Entry 5CG5 (X-ray diffraction, 1.40 A resolution); this record covers chain A.

# Chain A
Name: Farnesyl pyrophosphate synthase
From: Homo sapiens
Notes: EC 2.5.1.10, 2.5.1.1
Reference sequence: P14324 (FPPS_HUMAN); residues 8-353 here correspond to UniProt positions 74-419 (UniProt number = residue number + 66)
Amino-acid sequence (355 residues; each row starts with the number of its first residue):
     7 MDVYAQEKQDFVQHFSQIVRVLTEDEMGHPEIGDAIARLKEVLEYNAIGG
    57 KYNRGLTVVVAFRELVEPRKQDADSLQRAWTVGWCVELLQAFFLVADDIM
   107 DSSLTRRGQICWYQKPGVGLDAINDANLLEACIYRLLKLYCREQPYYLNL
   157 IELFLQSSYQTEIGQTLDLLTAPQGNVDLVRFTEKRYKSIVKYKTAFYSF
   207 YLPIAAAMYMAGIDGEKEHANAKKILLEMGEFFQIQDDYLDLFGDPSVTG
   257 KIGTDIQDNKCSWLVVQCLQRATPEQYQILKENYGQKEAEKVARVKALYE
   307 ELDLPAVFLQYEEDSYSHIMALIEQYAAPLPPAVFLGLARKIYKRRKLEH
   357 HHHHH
Not modelled in the structure: 7, 351-361
Differences from the reference sequence: initiating methionine (7); expression tag (354-361)
Metal / ion sites: Mg2+ site 1: Asp103, Asp107 (together with Risedronate); Mg2+ site 2: Asp243 (together with Risedronate)
Residues lining bound ligands: Risedronate (RIS; 1-hydroxy-2-(3-pyridinyl)ethylidene bis-phosphonic acid): Phe99, Leu100, Asp103, Asp104, Asp107, Arg112, Thr167, Gln171, Lys200, Thr201, Tyr204, Gln240, Asp243, Lys257, Asp261
Swiss-Prot annotation at these positions:
  - binding site (isopentenyl diphosphate): Lys57, Arg60, Gln96, Arg113
  - binding site (Mg(2+)): Asp103, Asp107
  - binding site (dimethylallyl diphosphate): Arg112, Lys200, Thr201, Gln240, Lys257, Lys266
  - site (Important for determining product chain length): Phe98, Phe99
  - modified residue: Lys57 (N6-(2-hydroxyisobutyryl)lysine), Lys287 (N6-acetyllysine)

# In short
Chain A binds Risedronate. The Mg2+ site 1 is built by Asp103 and Asp107. From UniProt: 4 isopentenyl
diphosphate-binding residues, Mg2+-binding residues Asp103 and Asp107 and 6 dimethylallyl diphosphate-binding
residues.
Chain A is Farnesyl pyrophosphate synthase (Homo sapiens); the structure, Neutron crystal structure of human
farnesyl pyrophosphate synthase in complex with risedronate, was determined by X-ray diffraction together with
5CG6 from the same study.
